8GUI - chains E and J of the 12 polymer chains in the assembly; structure by electron microscopy, 2.81 A resolution.

[Chain E]
Protein: Histone H3.1
From: Homo sapiens
UniProt: P68431 (H31_HUMAN); residues 0-135 here correspond to UniProt positions 1-136 (UniProt number = residue number + 1)
Amino-acid sequence (136 residues; each row starts with the number of its first residue; numbering starts at 0):
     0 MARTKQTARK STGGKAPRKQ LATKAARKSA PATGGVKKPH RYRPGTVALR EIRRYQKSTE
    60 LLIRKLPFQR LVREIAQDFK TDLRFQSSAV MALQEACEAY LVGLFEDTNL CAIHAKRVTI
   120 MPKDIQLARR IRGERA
Not modelled in the structure: 0-35, 135
Curated features (UniProtKB/Swiss-Prot):
  - modified residue: Arg2 (Asymmetric dimethylarginine), Thr3 (Phosphothreonine), Lys4 (Allysine), Gln5 (5-glutamyl dopamine), Thr6 (Phosphothreonine), Arg8 (Citrulline), Lys9 (N6,N6,N6-trimethyllysine), Ser10 (ADP-ribosylserine), Thr11 (Phosphothreonine), Lys14 (N6-(2-hydroxyisobutyryl)lysine), Arg17 (Asymmetric dimethylarginine), Lys18 (N6-(2-hydroxyisobutyryl)lysine), Lys23 (N6-(2-hydroxyisobutyryl)lysine), Arg26 (Citrulline), Lys27 (N6,N6,N6-trimethyllysine), Ser28 (ADP-ribosylserine), Lys36 (N6,N6,N6-trimethyllysine), Lys37 (N6-methyllysine), Tyr41 (Phosphotyrosine), Lys56 (N6,N6,N6-trimethyllysine) and 8 more in UniProt
  - lipidation: Lys18 (N6-decanoyllysine)

[Chain J]
Molecule: 147-nt DNA strand
Sequence (147 nucleotides; numbered 1 to 147; the number before each row is that of its first residue):
     1 ACAGGATGTA TATATCTGAC ACGTGCCTGG AGACTAGGGA GTAATCCCCT TGGCGGTTAA
    61 AACGCGGGGG ACAGCGCGTA CGTGCGTTTA AGCGGTGCTA GAGCTGTCTA CGACCAATTG
   121 AGCGGCCTCG GCACCGGGAT TCTCCAG

[How chain E and chain J interact]
Contacting residue pairs (26; chain E residue first):
  His39(E) - DT7(J)  sugar contact
  Arg40(E) - DG82(J)  base contact
  Arg40(E) - DT83(J)  hydrogen bond to the base
  Arg40(E) - DG84(J)  hydrogen bond to the sugar
  Tyr41(E) - DT7(J)  hydrogen bond to the phosphate
  Tyr41(E) - DG8(J)  sugar contact
  Tyr41(E) - DT83(J)  sugar contact
  Tyr41(E) - DG84(J)  hydrogen bond to the phosphate
  Arg42(E) - DT83(J)  sugar contact
  Pro43(E) - DG82(J)  phosphate contact
  Pro43(E) - DT83(J)  sugar contact
  Gly44(E) - DG82(J)  hydrogen bond to the phosphate
  Gly44(E) - DT83(J)  hydrogen bond to the phosphate
  Thr45(E) - DT83(J)  phosphate contact
  Val46(E) - DT83(J)  hydrogen bond to the phosphate
  Val46(E) - DG84(J)  phosphate contact
  Ala47(E) - DT83(J)  hydrogen bond to the phosphate
  Arg63(E) - DA91(J)  phosphate contact
  Arg63(E) - DG92(J)  salt bridge to the phosphate
  Lys64(E) - DG92(J)  hydrogen bond to the phosphate
  Leu65(E) - DA91(J)  phosphate contact
  Leu65(E) - DG92(J)  hydrogen bond to the phosphate
  Pro66(E) - DA91(J)  phosphate contact
  Arg69(E) - DA91(J)  salt bridge to the phosphate
  Arg83(E) - DA100(J)  hydrogen bond to the sugar
  Arg83(E) - DG101(J)  sugar contact
Interface residues without a listed pair, chain E (18 interface residues in all): Arg49, Asp81, Lys115
Interface residues without a listed pair, chain J (10 interface residues in all): DA73

[Overview]
Chain E and chain J form an interface of 18 and 10 residues respectively; the contacts include 11 hydrogen
bonds and 2 salt bridges. Polar contacts include Arg40(E)-DT83(J), Arg40(E)-DG84(J) and Arg83(E)-DA100(J).
Chain E is Histone H3.1 (Homo sapiens) and chain J is a 147-nt DNA strand; the structure, Bre1-nucleosome
complex (Model I), was determined by electron microscopy together with 8GUJ and 8GUK from the same study.
